Entry 5XYF (X-ray diffraction, 2.20 A resolution); this record covers chains A and B of the 3 polymer chains in the assembly.

== Chain A ==
Protein: TERF1-interacting nuclear factor 2
Organism: Homo sapiens
UniProt: Q9BSI4 (TINF2_HUMAN); numbering as in UniProt (aligned over 2-202)
Amino-acid sequence (204 residues; each row starts with the number of its first residue; numbers below 1 keep their minus sign (Gly-1 is residue -1)):
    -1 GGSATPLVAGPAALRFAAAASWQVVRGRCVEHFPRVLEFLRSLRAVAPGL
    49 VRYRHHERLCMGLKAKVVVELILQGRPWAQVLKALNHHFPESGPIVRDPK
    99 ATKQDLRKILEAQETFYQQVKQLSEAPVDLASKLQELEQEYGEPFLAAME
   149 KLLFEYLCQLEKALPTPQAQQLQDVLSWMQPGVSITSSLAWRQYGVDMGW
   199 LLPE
Disordered / not traced: -1 to 4, 92-94, 200-202
Differences from the reference sequence: expression tag (-1 to 1)
Modified positions: Mse59, Mse147, Mse177, Mse196 (selenomethionine; parent Met)
Swiss-Prot annotation at these positions:
  - modified residue: Ala2 (N-acetylalanine)
Reported in the primary citation:
  - mutagenesis - A15R: unchanged binding to Telomeric repeat-binding factor 2
  - mutagenesis - A15R: unchanged binding to TIN2-TRF1
  - mutagenesis - A15R: abolished binding to Adrenocortical dysplasia protein homolog (chain B)
  - mutagenesis - L48E: abolished binding to Adrenocortical dysplasia protein homolog (chain B) (citing earlier work)

== Chain B ==
Protein: Adrenocortical dysplasia protein homolog
Organism: Homo sapiens
UniProt: Q96AP0 (ACD_HUMAN); numbering as in UniProt (aligned over 510-544)
Amino-acid sequence (40 residues; numbered 505 to 544; the number before each row is that of its first residue):
   505 ADPRSSLCARVQAARLPPQLMAWALHFLMDAQPGSEPTPM
Disordered / not traced: 505-508, 534-544
Differences from the reference sequence: expression tag (505-509)
Modified positions: Mse525 (selenomethionine; parent Met); Mse533 (selenomethionine; parent Met); Mse544 (selenomethionine)
Disulfides: Cys512 forms a disulfide with the same residue of a neighbouring copy of this chain

== How chain A and chain B interact ==
Pairs across the interface (45):
  Gly8(A) with Gln516(B); Ala518(B)
  Pro9(A) with Gln516(B)
  Ala11(A) with Mse525(B)
  Leu12(A) with Val515(B); Leu520(B), hydrophobic
  Phe14(A) with Leu529(B), hydrophobic; Leu532(B)
  Ala15(A) with Leu520(B), hydrophobic; Ala528(B), hydrophobic
  Ala18(A) with Trp527(B), hydrophobic; Phe531(B); Leu532(B)
  Gln21(A) with Phe531(B)
  Val22(A) with Trp527(B), hydrophobic; Phe531(B), hydrophobic
  His30(A) with Trp527(B), hydrogen bond; Phe531(B)
  Arg33(A) with Gln523(B); Leu524(B); Trp527(B)
  Glu36(A) with Leu524(B)
  Phe37(A) with Leu520(B), hydrophobic; Leu524(B), hydrophobic
  Ser40(A) with Leu520(B); Pro521(B)
  Val44(A) with Arg514(B)
  Ala45(A) with Leu511(B), hydrophobic; Val515(B), hydrophobic
  Leu158(A) with Val515(B), hydrophobic
  Ala161(A) with Cys512(B); Val515(B), hydrophobic; Gln516(B), hydrogen bond (backbone-side chain)
  Leu162(A) with Val515(B), hydrophobic; Gln516(B)
  Pro163(A) with Gln516(B)
  Leu170(A) with Leu529(B), hydrophobic
  Val173(A) with Leu529(B), hydrophobic
  Leu174(A) with Leu529(B); Mse533(B), hydrophobic
  Mse177(A) with Leu529(B); His530(B); Mse533(B), hydrophobic
  Ser186(A) with Leu532(B), hydrogen bond (side chain-backbone)
  Ala188(A) with Leu532(B), hydrophobic
Also at the interface, not in a pair above, chain A (35 interface residues in all): Ala7, Ala17, Ser19, Gly47, Leu48, Lys160, Gln178, Ile183, Trp189
Interface features reported in the paper:
  - interface residues, chain A: Leu12(A), Ala15(A), Ala18(A), Phe37(A), Leu158(A), Leu162(A)
  - interface residues, chain B: Val515(B), Leu520(B), Leu524(B), Mse525(B), Trp527(B), Leu529(B)

== Overview ==
35 residues of chain A face 18 of chain B across their interface; the contacts include 3 hydrogen bonds. Among
the polar pairs are His30(A)-Trp527(B), Ala161(A)-Gln516(B) and Ser186(A)-Leu532(B). From the paper: A15R and
L48E of chain A abolish binding to Adrenocortical dysplasia protein homolog (chain B); interface residues
Leu12(A), Ala15(A) and Val515(B) among others.
Here chain A is TERF1-interacting nuclear factor 2 and chain B is Adrenocortical dysplasia protein homolog,
both from Homo sapiens. Entry 5XYF (Crystal structure of the human TIN2-TPP1-TRF2 telomeric complex) was
determined by X-ray diffraction.
